6KA6 - chains A and B; structure by X-ray diffraction, 1.89 A resolution.

Chain A (and B):
Protein: Lysine--tRNA ligase
From: Plasmodium falciparum (isolate NF54)
Notes: EC 6.1.1.6; chain B of this document is another copy of the same molecule, construct and numbering; everything in this record applies to it too
UniProtKB: W7JP72 (W7JP72_PLAFO); residues 77-583 here correspond to UniProt positions 15-521 (UniProt number = residue number - 62)
Amino-acid sequence (516 residues; numbered 76 to 591; the number before each row is that of its first residue):
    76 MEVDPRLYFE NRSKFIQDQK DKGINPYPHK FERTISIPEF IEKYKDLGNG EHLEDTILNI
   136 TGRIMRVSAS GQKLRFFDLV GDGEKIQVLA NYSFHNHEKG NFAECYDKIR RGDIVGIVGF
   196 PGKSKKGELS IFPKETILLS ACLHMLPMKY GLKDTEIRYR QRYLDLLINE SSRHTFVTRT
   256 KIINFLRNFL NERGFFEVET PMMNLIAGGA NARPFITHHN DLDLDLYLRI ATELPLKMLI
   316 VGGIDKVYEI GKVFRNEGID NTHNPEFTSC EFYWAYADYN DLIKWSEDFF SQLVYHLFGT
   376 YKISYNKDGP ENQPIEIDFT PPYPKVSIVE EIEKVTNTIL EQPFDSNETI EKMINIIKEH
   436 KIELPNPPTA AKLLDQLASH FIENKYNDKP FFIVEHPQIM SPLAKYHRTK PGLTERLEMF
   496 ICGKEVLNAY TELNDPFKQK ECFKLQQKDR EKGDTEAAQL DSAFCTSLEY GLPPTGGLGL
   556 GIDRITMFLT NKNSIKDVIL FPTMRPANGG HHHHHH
Not modelled in the structure: 76-77, 518-535, 583-591 (chain B: 76-78, 583-591)
Differences from the reference sequence: initiating methionine (76); expression tag (584-591)
Residues lining bound ligands:
  - D4O ((3S)-3-[[(1S,3S)-3-methylcyclohexyl]methyl]-6,8-bis(oxidanyl)-3,4-dihydroisochromen-1-one): Arg330, Glu332, Thr337, His338, Asn339, Phe342, Ser344, Glu500, Val501, Leu502, Asn503, Gly554, Leu555, Gly556, Arg559, Ile570
  - lysine (LYS): Gly284, Ala285, Ala306, Glu308, Arg330, Glu346, Tyr348, Asn503, Ala504, Tyr505, Glu507, Gly552, Leu553, Gly554

Interface between chain A and chain B:
Residue-residue contacts - 185 pairs, chain A then chain B:
  Phe84(A) - Glu544(B)
  Ser88(A) - Phe512(B)
  Ile91(A) - Phe512(B)  hydrophobic
  Lys95(A) - Asp510(B)  salt bridge
  Asn100(A) - Tyr481(B)  hydrogen bond
  Tyr102(A) - Lys480(B)  hydrogen bond (backbone-side chain)
  Tyr102(A) - Asn509(B)
  Tyr102(A) - Asp510(B)
  Tyr102(A) - Pro511(B)
  Pro103(A) - Lys480(B)  hydrogen bond (backbone-side chain)
  Pro103(A) - Pro549(B)
  His104(A) - Lys480(B)
  His104(A) - Tyr481(B)  hydrogen bond (side chain-backbone)
  His104(A) - Arg483(B)
  His104(A) - Glu490(B)  salt bridge
  His104(A) - Pro549(B)
  Lys105(A) - Tyr351(B)  hydrogen bond (side chain-backbone)
  Lys105(A) - Ala352(B)
  Lys105(A) - Asp353(B)
  Lys105(A) - Asp356(B)  salt bridge
  Lys105(A) - Arg483(B)
  Phe106(A) - Tyr351(B)
  Arg108(A) - Tyr351(B)
  Thr136(A) - Tyr351(B)
  Arg138(A) - Val316(B)  hydrogen bond (side chain-backbone)
  Arg138(A) - Tyr545(B)  hydrogen bond (side chain-backbone)
  Arg138(A) - Gly546(B)  hydrogen bond (side chain-backbone)
  Asp157(A) - Asp320(B)
  Ile189(A) - Tyr351(B)
  Ile189(A) - Gly546(B)
  Ile189(A) - Pro548(B)
  Leu214(A) - Pro549(B)
  Ser215(A) - Gly546(B)
  Ser215(A) - Leu547(B)  hydrogen bond (side chain-backbone)
  Ala216(A) - Gly546(B)
  Cys217(A) - Glu544(B)
  Cys217(A) - Tyr545(B)
  Leu218(A) - Phe512(B)  hydrophobic
  Leu218(A) - Glu544(B)  hydrogen bond (backbone-backbone)
  His219(A) - Glu544(B)  salt bridge
  His219(A) - Tyr545(B)
  Gln236(A) - Thr541(B)
  Gln236(A) - Tyr545(B)
  Tyr238(A) - Met313(B)
  Tyr238(A) - Val316(B)  hydrophobic
  Tyr238(A) - Gly317(B)
  Tyr238(A) - Thr541(B)
  Tyr238(A) - Ser542(B)
  Tyr238(A) - Tyr545(B)  hydrophobic
  Leu239(A) - Tyr545(B)  hydrophobic
  Leu241(A) - Leu314(B)  hydrophobic
  Leu241(A) - Gly317(B)
  Leu242(A) - Val316(B)
  Leu242(A) - Gly317(B)
  Arg248(A) - Gly318(B)  hydrogen bond (side chain-backbone)
  Phe251(A) - Phe271(B)
  Val252(A) - Phe271(B)  hydrophobic
  Arg254(A) - Glu274(B)  salt bridge
  Thr255(A) - Phe271(B)
  Thr255(A) - Glu272(B)  hydrogen bond (side chain-backbone)
  Ile258(A) - Glu274(B)
  Arg262(A) - Arg262(B)
  Phe271(A) - Phe251(B)
  Phe271(A) - Val252(B)  hydrophobic
  Phe271(A) - Thr255(B)
  Glu272(A) - Thr255(B)  hydrogen bond (backbone-side chain)
  Val273(A) - Leu575(B)  hydrophobic
  Glu274(A) - Arg254(B)  salt bridge
  Glu274(A) - Ile258(B)
  Glu274(A) - Lys327(B)
  Glu274(A) - Thr343(B)  hydrogen bond
  Glu274(A) - Leu575(B)
  Thr275(A) - Lys327(B)  hydrogen bond (backbone-side chain)
  Pro276(A) - Glu341(B)
  Pro276(A) - Phe576(B)  hydrophobic
  Met277(A) - Met277(B)  hydrophobic
  Met277(A) - Phe329(B)  hydrophobic
  Met277(A) - Glu341(B)  hydrogen bond (backbone-side chain)
  Met278(A) - Phe290(B)  hydrophobic
  Met278(A) - Phe329(B)  hydrophobic
  Met278(A) - Pro340(B)  hydrophobic
  Met278(A) - Glu341(B)  hydrogen bond (backbone-side chain)
  Leu280(A) - Pro581(B)  hydrophobic
  Arg288(A) - Asn295(B)  hydrogen bond
  Phe290(A) - Met278(B)  hydrophobic
  Phe290(A) - Thr292(B)
  Phe290(A) - His293(B)
  Phe290(A) - His294(B)
  Ile291(A) - Ile291(B)
  Ile291(A) - Thr292(B)  hydrogen bond (backbone-side chain)
  Thr292(A) - Phe290(B)
  Thr292(A) - Ile291(B)  hydrogen bond (side chain-backbone)
  His293(A) - Phe290(B)
  His293(A) - Asn331(B)  hydrogen bond (backbone-side chain)
  His294(A) - Phe290(B)
  His294(A) - Asn331(B)
  His294(A) - Glu332(B)  hydrogen bond (side chain-backbone)
  His294(A) - Pro340(B)
  Asn295(A) - Arg288(B)
  Asn295(A) - Asn331(B)  hydrogen bond (backbone-side chain)
  Asp296(A) - Gly333(B)
  Asp296(A) - Arg580(B)
  Leu297(A) - Ile334(B)  hydrophobic
  Leu297(A) - Thr578(B)
  Leu297(A) - Arg580(B)  hydrogen bond (backbone-side chain)
  Leu299(A) - Met579(B)
  Leu299(A) - Pro581(B)
  Pro310(A) - Phe576(B)
  Met313(A) - Tyr238(B)
  Met313(A) - Phe576(B)  hydrophobic
  Leu314(A) - Leu241(B)  hydrophobic
  Leu314(A) - Leu575(B)  hydrophobic
  Leu314(A) - Phe576(B)  hydrophobic
  Val316(A) - Arg138(B)  hydrogen bond (backbone-side chain)
  Val316(A) - Tyr238(B)  hydrophobic
  Val316(A) - Leu242(B)
  Gly317(A) - Tyr238(B)
  Gly317(A) - Leu241(B)
  Gly317(A) - Leu242(B)
  Gly318(A) - Arg248(B)  hydrogen bond (backbone-side chain)
  Ile319(A) - Arg248(B)
  Asp320(A) - Asp157(B)
  Lys321(A) - Arg108(B)
  Lys327(A) - Glu274(B)
  Lys327(A) - Thr275(B)  hydrogen bond (side chain-backbone)
  Lys327(A) - Met277(B)
  Phe329(A) - Met277(B)  hydrophobic
  Asn331(A) - His293(B)  hydrogen bond (side chain-backbone)
  Asn331(A) - His294(B)
  Asn331(A) - Asn295(B)  hydrogen bond (side chain-backbone)
  Glu332(A) - His294(B)  hydrogen bond (backbone-side chain)
  Gly333(A) - Asp296(B)
  Ile334(A) - His294(B)
  Ile334(A) - Leu297(B)  hydrophobic
  Pro340(A) - His294(B)
  Glu341(A) - Pro276(B)
  Glu341(A) - Met277(B)  hydrogen bond (side chain-backbone)
  Glu341(A) - Met278(B)  hydrogen bond (side chain-backbone)
  Thr343(A) - Glu274(B)  hydrogen bond
  Tyr351(A) - Lys105(B)  hydrogen bond (backbone-side chain)
  Tyr351(A) - Phe106(B)
  Tyr351(A) - Arg108(B)
  Tyr351(A) - Thr136(B)
  Tyr351(A) - Ile189(B)
  Ala352(A) - Lys105(B)
  Asp353(A) - Lys105(B)
  Asp356(A) - Lys105(B)  salt bridge
  Lys480(A) - Tyr102(B)  hydrogen bond (side chain-backbone)
  Lys480(A) - Pro103(B)  hydrogen bond (side chain-backbone)
  Lys480(A) - His104(B)
  Tyr481(A) - Asn100(B)  hydrogen bond
  Tyr481(A) - His104(B)  hydrogen bond (backbone-side chain)
  Arg483(A) - His104(B)
  Glu490(A) - His104(B)  salt bridge
  Asn509(A) - Tyr102(B)
  Asp510(A) - Lys95(B)  salt bridge
  Asp510(A) - Tyr102(B)
  Pro511(A) - Tyr102(B)
  Pro511(A) - Leu218(B)  hydrophobic
  Thr541(A) - Tyr238(B)
  Ser542(A) - Tyr238(B)
  Glu544(A) - Phe84(B)
  Glu544(A) - Cys217(B)
  Glu544(A) - Leu218(B)  hydrogen bond (backbone-backbone)
  Glu544(A) - His219(B)  salt bridge
  Tyr545(A) - Arg138(B)  hydrogen bond (backbone-side chain)
  Tyr545(A) - Cys217(B)
  Tyr545(A) - His219(B)
  Tyr545(A) - Gln236(B)
  Tyr545(A) - Tyr238(B)  hydrophobic
  Tyr545(A) - Leu239(B)  hydrophobic
  Gly546(A) - Arg138(B)  hydrogen bond (backbone-side chain)
  Gly546(A) - Ser215(B)
  Gly546(A) - Ala216(B)
  Leu547(A) - Ser215(B)  hydrogen bond (backbone-side chain)
  Pro549(A) - Pro103(B)
  Pro549(A) - His104(B)
  Pro549(A) - Leu214(B)
  Leu575(A) - Val273(B)  hydrophobic
  Leu575(A) - Glu274(B)
  Leu575(A) - Leu314(B)  hydrophobic
  Phe576(A) - Pro276(B)  hydrophobic
  Phe576(A) - Pro310(B)
  Phe576(A) - Leu314(B)  hydrophobic
  Arg580(A) - Leu297(B)
Other interface residues (no listed pair), chain A (104 interface residues in all): Gly137, Gly187, Met220, Leu221, Leu301, Leu303, His482, Phe512, Ala538, Pro548, Thr578, Met579, Pro581
Other interface residues (no listed pair), chain B (101 interface residues in all): Gly137, Gly187, Leu221, Asn259, Leu280, Leu299, Leu303, Ile319, His482, Thr506, Lys513

In short:
104 residues of chain A face 101 of chain B across their interface; the contacts include 42 hydrogen bonds and
10 salt bridges. Polar contacts include Lys95(A)-Asp510(B), His104(A)-Glu490(B) and Lys105(A)-Asp356(B).
Ligands of chain A: compound D4O and lysine.
Both chains are Lysine--tRNA ligase (Plasmodium falciparum (isolate NF54)). Entry 6KA6 (Crystal structure of
plasmodium lysyl-tRNA synthetase in complex with a cladosporin derivative 1) was determined by X-ray
diffraction, deposited together with 6KAB, 6KBF, 6KCN and 6KCT.
